Entry 7P30 (electron microscopy, 3.00 A resolution); this record covers chains 4 and 6 of the 14 polymer chains in the assembly.

# Chain 4
Molecule: DNA replication licensing factor MCM4
From: Saccharomyces cerevisiae (strain ATCC 204508 / S288c)
Notes: EC 3.6.4.12
UniProt: P30665 (MCM4_YEAST); residue numbers follow UniProt; this construct covers 1-933
Amino-acid sequence (933 residues; row label = number of the first residue in the row):
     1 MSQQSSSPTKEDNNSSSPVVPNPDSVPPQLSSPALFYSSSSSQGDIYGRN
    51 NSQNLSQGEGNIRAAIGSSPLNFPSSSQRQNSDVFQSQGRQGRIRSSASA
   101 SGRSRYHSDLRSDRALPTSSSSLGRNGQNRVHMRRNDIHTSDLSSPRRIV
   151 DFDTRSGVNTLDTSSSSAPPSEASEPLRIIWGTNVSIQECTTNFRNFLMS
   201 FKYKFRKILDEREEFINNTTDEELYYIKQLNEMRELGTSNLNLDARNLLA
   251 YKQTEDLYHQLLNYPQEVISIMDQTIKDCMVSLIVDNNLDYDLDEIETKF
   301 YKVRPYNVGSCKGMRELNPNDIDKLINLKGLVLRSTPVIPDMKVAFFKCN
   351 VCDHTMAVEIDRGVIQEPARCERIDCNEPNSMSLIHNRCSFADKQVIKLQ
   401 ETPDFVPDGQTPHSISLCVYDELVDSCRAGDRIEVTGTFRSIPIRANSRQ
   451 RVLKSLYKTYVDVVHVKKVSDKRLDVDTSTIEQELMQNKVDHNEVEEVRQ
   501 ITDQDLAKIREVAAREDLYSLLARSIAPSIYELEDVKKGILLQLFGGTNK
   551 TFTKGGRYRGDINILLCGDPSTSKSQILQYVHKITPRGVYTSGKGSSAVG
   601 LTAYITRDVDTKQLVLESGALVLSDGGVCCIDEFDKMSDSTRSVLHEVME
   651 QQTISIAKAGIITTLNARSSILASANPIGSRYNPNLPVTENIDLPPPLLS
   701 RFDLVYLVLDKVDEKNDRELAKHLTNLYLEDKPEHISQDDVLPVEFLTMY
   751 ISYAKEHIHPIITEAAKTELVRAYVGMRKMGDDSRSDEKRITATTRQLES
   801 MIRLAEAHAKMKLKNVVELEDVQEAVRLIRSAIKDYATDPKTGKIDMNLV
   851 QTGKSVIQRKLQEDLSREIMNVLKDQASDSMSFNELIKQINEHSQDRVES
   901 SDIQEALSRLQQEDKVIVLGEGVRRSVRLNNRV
Not modelled in the structure: 1-176, 205-219, 736-739, 783-785, 853-933
Bound ions: Zn2+: Cys349, Cys352, Cys371, Cys376; Mg2+: Ser575 (together with ADP) (shared with 1 residue of chain 7)
Ligand contacts: ADP (adenosine-5'-diphosphate): Ser529, Ile530, Tyr531, Asp569, Pro570, Ser571, Thr572, Ser573, Lys574, Ser575, Gln576, Leu720, Leu724
Swiss-Prot annotation at these positions:
  - motif: Ser700 to Asp703 (Arginine finger)
  - binding site (ATP): Gly568 to Ser575
  - modified residue (Phosphoserine): Ser52, Ser56, Ser69
From the paper describing this entry:
  - post-translational modification sites: Ser171 (citing earlier work)
  - post-translational modification sites: Ser52, Ser56, Ser76, Ser77, Ser87

# Chain 6
Molecule: DNA replication licensing factor MCM6
From: Saccharomyces cerevisiae (strain ATCC 204508 / S288c)
Notes: EC 3.6.4.12
UniProt: P53091 (MCM6_YEAST); residue numbers follow UniProt; this construct covers 1-1017
Amino-acid sequence (1017 residues; each row starts with the number of its first residue):
     1 MSSPFPADTPSSNRPSNSSPPPSSIGAGFGSSSGLDSQIGSRLHFPSSSQ
    51 PHVSNSQTGPFVNDSTQFSSQRLQTDGSATNDMEGNEPARSFKSRALNHV
   101 KKVDDVTGEKVREAFEQFLEDFSVQSTDTGEVEKVYRAQIEFMKIYDLNT
   151 IYIDYQHLSMRENGALAMAISEQYYRFLPFLQKGLRRVVRKYAPELLNTS
   201 DSLKRSEGDEGQADEDEQQDDDMNGSSLPRDSGSSAAPGNGTSAMATRSI
   251 TTSTSPEQTERVFQISFFNLPTVHRIRDIRSEKIGSLLSISGTVTRTSEV
   301 RPELYKASFTCDMCRAIVDNVEQSFKYTEPTFCPNPSCENRAFWTLNVTR
   351 SRFLDWQKVRIQENANEIPTGSMPRTLDVILRGDSVERAKPGDRCKFTGV
   401 EIVVPDVTQLGLPGVKPSSTLDTRGISKTTEGLNSGVTGLRSLGVRDLTY
   451 KISFLACHVISIGSNIGASSPDANSNNRETELQMAANLQANNVYQDNERD
   501 QEVFLNSLSSDEINELKEMVKDEHIYDKLVRSIAPAVFGHEAVKKGILLQ
   551 MLGGVHKSTVEGIKLRGDINICVVGDPSTSKSQFLKYVVGFAPRSVYTSG
   601 KASSAAGLTAAVVRDEEGGDYTIEAGALMLADNGICCIDEFDKMDISDQV
   651 AIHEAMEQQTISIAKAGIHATLNARTSILAAANPVGGRYNRKLSLRGNLN
   701 MTAPIMSRFDLFFVILDDCNEKIDTELASHIVDLHMKRDEAIEPPFSAEQ
   751 LRRYIKYARTFKPILTKEARSYLVEKYKELRKDDAQGFSRSSYRITVRQL
   801 ESMIRLSEAIARANCVDEITPSFIAEAYDLLRQSIIRVDVDDVEMDEEFD
   851 NIESQSHAASGNNDDNDDGTGSGVITSEPPADIEEGQSEATARPGTSEKK
   901 KTTVTYDKYVSMMNMIVRKIAEVDREGAEELTAVDIVDWYLLQKENDLGS
   951 LAEYWEERRLAFKVIKRLVKDRILMEIHGTRHNLRDLENEENENNKTVYV
  1001 IHPNCEVLDQLEPQDSS
Not modelled in the structure: 1-99, 124-129, 195-259, 430-442, 464-508, 786-790, 843-1017
Bound ions: Zn2+: Cys311, Cys314, Cys333, Cys338
Ligand contacts: ATP (adenosine-5'-triphosphate): Arg708, Val797, Arg798, Glu801
Swiss-Prot annotation at these positions:
  - motif: Ser707 to Asp710 (Arginine finger)
  - binding site (ATP): Gly575 to Ser582
  - modified residue: Ser78 (Phosphoserine), Ser249 (Phosphoserine), Ser372 (Phosphoserine), Thr766 (Phosphothreonine)
From the paper describing this entry:
  - post-translational modification sites: Thr75, Ser78

# How chain 4 and chain 6 interact
Residue-residue contacts (129):
  Ser335(4) - Arg375(6)  hydrogen bond (backbone-side chain)
  Thr336(4) - Arg375(6)
  Pro337(4) - Arg375(6)
  Ile339(4) - Gln409(6)
  Ile339(4) - Leu412(6)  hydrophobic
  Pro340(4) - Ser281(6)
  Pro340(4) - Ile284(6)  hydrophobic
  Pro340(4) - Tyr450(6)
  Asp341(4) - Pro417(6)
  Asn350(4) - Thr331(6)
  Asn350(4) - Phe332(6)
  Val351(4) - Lys102(6)
  Cys352(4) - Lys102(6)
  Cys352(4) - Val103(6)  hydrogen bond (backbone-backbone)
  Asp353(4) - Lys102(6)
  Asp353(4) - Val103(6)
  Ile360(4) - Pro417(6)  hydrophobic
  Gly363(4) - Lys416(6)
  Gly363(4) - Pro417(6)
  Gly363(4) - Ser418(6)  hydrogen bond (backbone-backbone)
  Val364(4) - Ser418(6)
  Val364(4) - Thr420(6)
  Ile365(4) - Ser418(6)  hydrogen bond (backbone-backbone)
  Ile365(4) - Ser419(6)
  Ile365(4) - Thr420(6)  hydrogen bond (backbone-backbone)
  Ile365(4) - Leu448(6)  hydrophobic
  Gln366(4) - Thr420(6)
  Glu367(4) - Thr420(6)  hydrogen bond (backbone-backbone)
  Glu367(4) - Leu421(6)
  Glu367(4) - Asp422(6)  hydrogen bond (backbone-backbone)
  Glu367(4) - Arg446(6)  salt bridge
  Pro368(4) - Leu421(6)
  Ala369(4) - Leu421(6)  hydrophobic
  Ala369(4) - Asp422(6)
  Ala369(4) - Ile426(6)  hydrophobic
  Arg373(4) - Lys101(6)
  Asp375(4) - Val100(6)
  Glu378(4) - Arg341(6)  salt bridge
  Asn380(4) - Leu421(6)
  His386(4) - Tyr450(6)  hydrogen bond
  Asn387(4) - Tyr175(6)  hydrogen bond
  Asn387(4) - Phe325(6)
  Asn387(4) - Ile402(6)
  Asn387(4) - Val403(6)
  Arg388(4) - Arg176(6)
  Phe391(4) - Ser281(6)  hydrogen bond (backbone-side chain)
  Phe391(4) - Ile284(6)  hydrophobic
  Ala392(4) - Ser281(6)  hydrogen bond (backbone-side chain)
  Asp393(4) - Arg280(6)
  Asp393(4) - Ser281(6)  hydrogen bond
  Lys394(4) - Pro413(6)  hydrogen bond (side chain-backbone)
  Cys418(4) - Pro413(6)  hydrophobic
  Val424(4) - Arg280(6)
  Asp425(4) - Arg277(6)
  Asp425(4) - Arg280(6)  salt bridge
  Arg428(4) - Thr370(6)
  Ala429(4) - Gly371(6)
  Ile442(4) - Gly414(6)
  Arg445(4) - Leu410(6)
  Arg445(4) - Asp447(6)  salt bridge
  Arg451(4) - Val445(6)
  Lys458(4) - Gly411(6)
  Tyr460(4) - Pro413(6)  hydrophobic
  Tyr460(4) - Gly414(6)
  Glu484(4) - Pro369(6)
  Gln487(4) - Asp278(6)
  Asp491(4) - Arg280(6)  salt bridge
  Lys550(4) - His735(6)
  Lys550(4) - Arg738(6)
  Thr551(4) - Arg738(6)
  Phe552(4) - Arg738(6)
  Thr553(4) - Asp739(6)  hydrogen bond
  Tyr558(4) - Leu734(6)
  Tyr558(4) - His735(6)
  Arg587(4) - Thr370(6)
  Arg587(4) - Gly371(6)
  Asp610(4) - Leu410(6)
  Asp610(4) - Gly411(6)
  Thr611(4) - Thr408(6)
  Thr611(4) - Leu412(6)
  Leu616(4) - Met373(6)  hydrophobic
  Glu617(4) - Met373(6)
  Ser618(4) - Gly371(6)
  Val622(4) - Gly371(6)
  Asp625(4) - Thr370(6)  hydrogen bond
  Ser640(4) - Lys601(6)  hydrogen bond
  Ser643(4) - Glu640(6)  hydrogen bond
  Ser643(4) - Lys643(6)
  His646(4) - Glu640(6)  salt bridge
  Glu647(4) - Tyr597(6)
  Gln651(4) - Lys586(6)
  Ser655(4) - Tyr597(6)
  Ser655(4) - Ala602(6)
  Ile656(4) - Ala602(6)
  Ala657(4) - Thr598(6)
  Ala657(4) - Ala602(6)  hydrogen bond (backbone-backbone)
  Ala657(4) - Ser603(6)
  Ala657(4) - Ser604(6)  hydrogen bond (backbone-backbone)
  Ala657(4) - Gly607(6)
  Lys658(4) - Ser604(6)
  Lys658(4) - Gly607(6)
  Gly660(4) - Glu624(6)
  Ile662(4) - Gln362(6)
  Thr663(4) - Gln362(6)
  Thr663(4) - Ile368(6)
  Thr664(4) - Ala365(6)
  Leu665(4) - Met373(6)  hydrophobic
  Pro696(4) - Arg688(6)
  Pro697(4) - Arg688(6)
  Arg701(4) - Ser578(6)
  Ile762(4) - Met736(6)
  Thr763(4) - Met736(6)
  Glu764(4) - Met736(6)
  Lys767(4) - Val732(6)
  Lys767(4) - Asp733(6)
  Lys767(4) - Met736(6)
  Tyr774(4) - Asp724(6)
  Tyr774(4) - Ala728(6)  hydrophobic
  Val775(4) - Thr725(6)
  Arg778(4) - Asp717(6)  salt bridge
  Arg778(4) - Cys719(6)
  Arg778(4) - Asp724(6)  salt bridge
  Glu788(4) - Arg688(6)  salt bridge
  Thr795(4) - Leu727(6)
  Leu798(4) - Ala728(6)  hydrophobic
  Leu798(4) - Ile731(6)  hydrophobic
  Glu799(4) - Ile731(6)
  Glu799(4) - His735(6)  salt bridge
  Ile802(4) - His735(6)
Other interface residues (no listed pair), chain 4 (110 interface residues in all): Val338, Met342, His354, Leu384, Ile385, Gln395, Val396, Ser416, Tyr420, Ile444, Thr480, Ile481, Gln483, Asn549, Ala598, Asp639, Val644, Glu650, Ala659, Ile661, Arg668, Ser700, Leu770, Val771, Lys779, Thr794
Other interface residues (no listed pair), chain 6 (91 interface residues in all): Arg275, Ile279, Lys326, Pro374, Val415, Lys451, Ile452, Pro577, Ser582, Gln583, Ser599, Ala606, Gly626, Ala627, Asn683, Gly687, Asp718, Glu721, Ser729

# Summary
110 residues of chain 4 face 91 of chain 6 across their interface, with 19 hydrogen bonds and 10 salt bridges.
Among the polar pairs are Glu367(4)-Arg446(6), Glu378(4)-Arg341(6) and Asp425(4)-Arg280(6). Bound to chain 4:
ADP. Chain 6 binds ATP. The paper reports modification sites Ser171(4), Ser52(4) and Thr75(6) among others.
Chain 4 is DNA replication licensing factor MCM4 and chain 6 is DNA replication licensing factor MCM6, both
from Saccharomyces cerevisiae (strain ATCC 204508 / S288c); the structure, 3.0 A resolution structure of a
DNA-loaded MCM double hexamer, was determined by electron microscopy (same publication as 7P5Z).
